5YLZ - chains D and I of the 43 polymer chains in the assembly; structure by electron microscopy, 3.60 A resolution.

# Chain D
Molecule: U6 snRNA
Organism: Saccharomyces cerevisiae S288c
Sequence (112 nucleotides; row label = number of the first residue in the row):
     1 GUUCGCGAAG UAACCCUUCG UGGACAUUUG GUCAAUUUGA AACAAUACAG AGAUGAUCAG
    61 CAGUUCCCCU GCAUAAGGAU GAACCGUUUU ACAAAGAGAU UUAUUUCGUU UU
Not modelled in the structure: 104-112
Bound ions: Mg2+ site 1: A59, G60, U80 (shared with 1 residue of chain E); Mg2+ site 2: C61, G77; Mg2+ site 3: G78, U80 (shared with 2 residues of chain E); Mg2+ site 4 near G81 (its only coordinating residue here)

# Chain I
Molecule: Pre-mRNA-splicing factor CLF1
Organism: Saccharomyces cerevisiae S288c
UniProtKB: Q12309 (CLF1_YEAST); numbering as in UniProt (aligned over 1-687)
Amino-acid sequence (687 residues; numbered 1 to 687; the number before each row is that of its first residue):
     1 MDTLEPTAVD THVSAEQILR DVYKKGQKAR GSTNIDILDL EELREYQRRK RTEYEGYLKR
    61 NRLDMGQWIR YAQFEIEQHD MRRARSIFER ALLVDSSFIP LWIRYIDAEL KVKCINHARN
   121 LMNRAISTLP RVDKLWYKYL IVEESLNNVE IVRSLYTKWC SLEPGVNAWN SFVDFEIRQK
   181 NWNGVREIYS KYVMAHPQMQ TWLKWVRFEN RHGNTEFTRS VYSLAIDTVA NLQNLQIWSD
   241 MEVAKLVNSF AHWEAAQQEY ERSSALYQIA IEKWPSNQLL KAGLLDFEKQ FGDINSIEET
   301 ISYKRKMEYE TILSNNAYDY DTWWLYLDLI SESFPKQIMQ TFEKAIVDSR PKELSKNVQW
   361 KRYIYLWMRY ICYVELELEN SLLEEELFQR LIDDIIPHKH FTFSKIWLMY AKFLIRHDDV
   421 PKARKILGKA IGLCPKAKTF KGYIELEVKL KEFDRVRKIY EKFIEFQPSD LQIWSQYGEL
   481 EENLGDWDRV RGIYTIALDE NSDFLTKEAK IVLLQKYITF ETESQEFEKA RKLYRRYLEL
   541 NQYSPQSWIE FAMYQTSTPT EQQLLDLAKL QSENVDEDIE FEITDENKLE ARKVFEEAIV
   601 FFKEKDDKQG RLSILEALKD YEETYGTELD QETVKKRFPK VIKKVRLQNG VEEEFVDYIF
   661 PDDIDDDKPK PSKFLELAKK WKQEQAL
Not modelled in the structure: 1-35, 276-294, 334-339, 356, 374-378, 390-392, 408, 411, 426, 445-449, 464-469, 481-484, 499-501, 518, 532-537, 555-558, 577-579, 599, 623-687

# How chain D and chain I interact
Pairs across the interface - 18 pairs, chain D then chain I:
  U64(D) - Arg60(I)  sugar contact
  U65(D) - Lys59(I)  sugar contact
  C66(D) - Lys59(I)  base contact
  C67(D) - Lys59(I)  salt bridge to the phosphate
  A83(D) - Arg60(I)  hydrogen bond to the sugar
  C84(D) - Arg60(I)  hydrogen bond to the sugar
  G86(D) - Tyr57(I)  stacking on the base
  G86(D) - Gln67(I)  base contact
  U88(D) - Arg70(I)  hydrogen bond to the base
  U89(D) - Arg70(I)  phosphate contact
  U90(D) - Arg104(I)  salt bridge to the phosphate
  U90(D) - Lys111(I)  base contact
  A91(D) - Ile99(I)  base contact
  A91(D) - Pro100(I)  phosphate contact
  A91(D) - Ile103(I)  sugar contact
  A91(D) - Arg104(I)  salt bridge to the phosphate
  A91(D) - Lys134(I)  phosphate contact
  C92(D) - Lys134(I)  salt bridge to the phosphate
Interface residues without a listed pair, chain D (14 interface residues in all): C85, U87
Interface residues without a listed pair, chain I (13 interface residues in all): Glu53, Val132

# Overview
14 residues of chain D and 13 residues of chain I are in contact, with 3 hydrogen bonds, 4 salt bridges and 1
aromatic stacking contact. Polar pairs include U88(D)-Arg70(I), A83(D)-Arg60(I) and C84(D)-Arg60(I). A59(D),
G60(D) and U80(D) coordinate Mg2+ site 1.
Here chain D is U6 snRNA and chain I is Pre-mRNA-splicing factor CLF1, both from Saccharomyces cerevisiae
S288c. Entry 5YLZ (Cryo-EM Structure of the Post-catalytic Spliceosome from Saccharomyces cerevisiae at 3.6
angstrom) was determined by electron microscopy.
